7K80 - chains A and G of the 4 polymer chains in the assembly; structure by X-ray diffraction, 2.40 A resolution.

== Chain A ==
Name: MHC class I antigen
Source organism: Homo sapiens
UniProt: A0A411J078 (A0A411J078_HUMAN); residues 1-276 here correspond to UniProt positions 25-300 (UniProt number = residue number + 24)
Amino-acid sequence (276 residues; numbered 1 to 276; the number before each row is that of its first residue):
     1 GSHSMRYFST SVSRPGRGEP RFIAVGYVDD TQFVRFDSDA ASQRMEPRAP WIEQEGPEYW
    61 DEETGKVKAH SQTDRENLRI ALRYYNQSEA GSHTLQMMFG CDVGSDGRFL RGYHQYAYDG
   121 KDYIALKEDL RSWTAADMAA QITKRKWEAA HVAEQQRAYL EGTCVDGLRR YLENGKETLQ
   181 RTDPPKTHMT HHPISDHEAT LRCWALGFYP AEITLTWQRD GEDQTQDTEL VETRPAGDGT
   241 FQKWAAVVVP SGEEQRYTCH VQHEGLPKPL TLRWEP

== Chain G ==
Name: Killer cell immunoglobulin-like receptor 3DL1
Source organism: Homo sapiens
UniProt: P43629 (KI3L1_HUMAN); residues 1-299 here correspond to UniProt positions 22-320 (UniProt number = residue number + 21)
Amino-acid sequence (299 residues; each row starts with the number of its first residue):
     1 HMGGQDKPFL SAWPSAVVPR GGHVTLRCHY RHRFNNFMLY KEDRIHIPIF HGRIFQESFN
    61 MSPVTTAHAG NYTCRGSHPH SPTGWSAPSN PVVIMVTGNH RKPSLLAHPG PLVKSGERVI
   121 LQCWSDIMFE HFFLHKEGIS KDPSRLVGQI HDGVSKANFS IGPMMLALAG TYRCYGSVTH
   181 TPYQLSAPSD PLDIVVTGPY EKPSLSAQPG PKVQAGESVT LSCSSRSSYD MYHLSREGGA
   241 HERRLPAVRK VNRTFQADFP LGPATHGGTY RCFGSFRHSP YEWSDPSDPL LVSVTGNPS
Disordered / not traced: 1-5, 296-299
Cystine bridges: Cys28-Cys74, Cys123-Cys174
Covalently attached groups: N-acetylglucosamine (NAG) linked to Asn71, Asn158, Asn252
Swiss-Prot annotation at these positions:
  - glycosylation (N-linked (GlcNAc...) asparagine): Asn71, Asn158, Asn252

== Chain A / chain G interface ==
Pairs across the interface - 26 pairs, chain A then chain G:
  Gly16(A) with Phe9(G); Ser11(G); His29(G); Phe34(G)
  Arg17(A) with Phe9(G); His29(G)
  Gly18(A) with Phe9(G)
  Glu19(A) with Phe9(G)
  Glu76(A) with Ala167(G)
  Arg79(A) with Gly138(G), hydrogen bond (side chain-backbone)
  Ile80(A) with Leu166(G), hydrophobic
  Arg83(A) with His278(G), hydrogen bond (side chain-backbone)
  Tyr84(A) with His278(G)
  Glu89(A) with Trp13(G)
  Arg145(A) with Ser228(G), hydrogen bond (side chain-backbone); Asp230(G), salt bridge
  Lys146(A) with Tyr200(G); Phe276(G); Ser279(G); Glu282(G), salt bridge
  Ala149(A) with Tyr200(G); Glu201(G), hydrogen bond (backbone-backbone); Ser227(G); Phe276(G), hydrophobic
  Ala150(A) with Tyr200(G), hydrophobic
  His151(A) with Glu201(G)
Other interface residues (no listed pair), chain A (16 interface residues in all): Ile142
Other interface residues (no listed pair), chain G (22 interface residues in all): Arg27, Ile139, Pro199, Tyr229, Arg277

== Overview ==
The interface between chain A and chain G involves 16 residues on one side and 22 on the other, with 4
hydrogen bonds and 2 salt bridges. Among the polar pairs are Arg145(A)-Asp230(G), Lys146(A)-Glu282(G) and
Arg79(A)-Gly138(G). N-acetylglucosamine is covalently linked to Asn71(G), Asn158(G) and Asn252(G).
Here chain A is MHC class I antigen and chain G is Killer cell immunoglobulin-like receptor 3DL1, both from
Homo sapiens. Entry 7K80 (KIR3DL1*001 in complex with HLA-A*24:02 presenting the RYPLTFGW peptide) was
determined by X-ray diffraction (same publication as 7K81).
